PDB entry 6PST | electron microscopy, 3.00 A resolution | chains J and L of the 10 polymer chains in the assembly

[Chain J]
Molecule: DNA-directed RNA polymerase subunit beta'
Organism: Escherichia coli
Notes: EC 2.7.7.6
UniProt: P0A8T7 (RPOC_ECOLI); residue numbers follow UniProt; this construct covers 2-1407
Amino-acid sequence (1430 residues; each row starts with the number of its first residue):
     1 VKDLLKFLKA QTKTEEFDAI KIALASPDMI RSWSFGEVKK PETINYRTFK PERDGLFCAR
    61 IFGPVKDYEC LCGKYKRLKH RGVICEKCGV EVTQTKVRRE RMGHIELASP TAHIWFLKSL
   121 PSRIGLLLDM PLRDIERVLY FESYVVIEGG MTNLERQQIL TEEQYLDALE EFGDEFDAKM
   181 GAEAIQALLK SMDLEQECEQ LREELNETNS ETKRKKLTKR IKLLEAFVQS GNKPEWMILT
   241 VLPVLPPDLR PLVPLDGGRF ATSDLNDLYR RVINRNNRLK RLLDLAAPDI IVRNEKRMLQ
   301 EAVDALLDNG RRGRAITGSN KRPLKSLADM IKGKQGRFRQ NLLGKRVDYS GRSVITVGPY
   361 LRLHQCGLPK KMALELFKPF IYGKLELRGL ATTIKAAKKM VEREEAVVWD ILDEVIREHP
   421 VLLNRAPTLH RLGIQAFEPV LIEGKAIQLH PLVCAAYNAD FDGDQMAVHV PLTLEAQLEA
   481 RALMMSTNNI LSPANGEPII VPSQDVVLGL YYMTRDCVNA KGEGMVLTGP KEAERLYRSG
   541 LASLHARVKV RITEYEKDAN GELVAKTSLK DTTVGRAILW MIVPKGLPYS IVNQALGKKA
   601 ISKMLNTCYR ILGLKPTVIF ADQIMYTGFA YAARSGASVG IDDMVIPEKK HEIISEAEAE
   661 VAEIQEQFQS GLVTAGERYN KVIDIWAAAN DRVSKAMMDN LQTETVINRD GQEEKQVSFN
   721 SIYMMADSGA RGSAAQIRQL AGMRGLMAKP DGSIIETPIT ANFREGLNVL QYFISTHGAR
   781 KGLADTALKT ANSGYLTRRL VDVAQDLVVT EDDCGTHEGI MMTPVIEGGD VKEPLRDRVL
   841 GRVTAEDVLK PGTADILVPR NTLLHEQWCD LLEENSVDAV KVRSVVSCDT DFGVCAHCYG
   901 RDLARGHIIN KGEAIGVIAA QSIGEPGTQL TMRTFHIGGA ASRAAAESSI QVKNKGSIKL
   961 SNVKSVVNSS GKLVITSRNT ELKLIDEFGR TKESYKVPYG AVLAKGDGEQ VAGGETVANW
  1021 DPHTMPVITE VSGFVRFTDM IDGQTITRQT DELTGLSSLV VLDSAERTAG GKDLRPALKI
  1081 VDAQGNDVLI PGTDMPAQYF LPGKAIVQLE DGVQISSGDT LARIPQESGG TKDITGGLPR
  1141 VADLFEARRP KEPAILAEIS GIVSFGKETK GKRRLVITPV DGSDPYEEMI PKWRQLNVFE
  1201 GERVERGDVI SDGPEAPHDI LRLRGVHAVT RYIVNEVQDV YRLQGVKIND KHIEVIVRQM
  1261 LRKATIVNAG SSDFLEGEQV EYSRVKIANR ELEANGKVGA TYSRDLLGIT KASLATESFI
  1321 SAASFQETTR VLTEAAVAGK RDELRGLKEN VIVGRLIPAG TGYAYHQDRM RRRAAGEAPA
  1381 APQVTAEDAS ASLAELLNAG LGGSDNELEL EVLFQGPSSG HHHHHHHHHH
Unresolved in the structure: 1-15, 938-1133, 1376-1430
Differences from the reference sequence: expression tag (1, 1408-1430)
Metal / ion sites: Zn2+ site 1: Cys70, Cys72, Cys85, Cys88; Mg2+: Asp460, Asp462, Asp464; Zn2+ site 2: Cys814, Cys888, Cys895, Cys898
Residues lining bound ligands: chapso (1N7): Gln929, Phe935, Ile937, Leu1243, Gln1244
Curated features (UniProtKB/Swiss-Prot):
  - binding site (Zn(2+)): Cys70, Cys72, Cys85, Cys88, Cys814, Cys888, Cys895, Cys898
  - binding site (Mg(2+)): Asp460, Asp462, Asp464
  - modified residue: Lys983 (N6-acetyllysine)
  - mutagenesis: Gln504 (Q504P: Resistant to antibiotics salinamide A and B), Asn690 (N690D: Resistant to antibiotics salinamide A and B), Met697 (M697V: Resistant to antibiotics salinamide A and B), Ala735 (A735T: Resistant to antibiotics salinamide A and B), Arg738 (R738C/H/P/S: Resistant to antibiotics salinamide A and B), Ala748 (A748E: Resistant to antibiotics salinamide A and B), Pro758 (P758S/T: Resistant to antibiotics salinamide A and B), Phe763 (F763C: Resistant to antibiotics salinamide A and B), Ser775 (S775A: Resistant to antibiotics salinamide A and B), Ala779 (A779T/V: Resistant to antibiotics salinamide A and B), Arg780 (R780C: Resistant to antibiotics salinamide A and B), Gly782 (G782A/C: Resistant to antibiotics salinamide A and B), 1 further mutagenesis entry in UniProt
What the authors report for this chain:
  - binding site for the 85-nt DNA strand: Tyr46, Arg47

[Chain L]
Molecule: RNA polymerase sigma factor RpoD
Organism: Escherichia coli
UniProt: Q0P6L9 (Q0P6L9_ECOLX); numbering as in UniProt (aligned over 1-613)
Amino-acid sequence (616 residues; row label = number of the first residue in the row; numbers below 1 keep their minus sign (Ser-2 is residue -2)):
    -2 SEFMEQNPQS QLKLLVTRGK EQGYLTYAEV NDHLPEDIVD SDQIEDIIQM INDMGIQVME
    58 EAPDADDLML AENTADEDAA EAAAQVLSSV ESEIGRTTDP VRMYMREMGT VELLTREGEI
   118 DIAKRIEDGI NQVQCSVAEY PEAITYLLEQ YDRVEAEEAR LSDLITGFVD PNAEEDLAPT
   178 ATHVGSELSQ EDLDDDEDED EEDGDDDSAD DDNSIDPELA REKFAELRAQ YVVTRDTIKA
   238 KGRSHATAQE EILKLSEVFK QFRLVPKQFD YLVNSMRVMM DRVRTQERLI MKLCVEQCKM
   298 PKKNFITLFT GNETSDTWFN AAIAMNKPWS EKLHDVSEEV HRALQKLQQI EEETGLTIEQ
   358 VKDINRRMSI GEAKARRAKK EMVEANLRLV ISIAKKYTNR GLQFLDLIQE GNIGLMKAVD
   418 KFEYRRGYKF STYATWWIRQ AITRSIADQA RTIRIPVHMI ETINKLNRIS RQMLQEMGRE
   478 PTPEELAERM LMPEDKIRKV LKIAKEPISM ETPIGDDEDS HLGDFIEDTT LELPLDSATT
   538 ESLRAATHDV LAGLTAREAK VLRMRFGIDM NTDYTLEEVG KQFDVTRERI RQIEAKALRK
   598 LRHPSRSEVL RSFLDD
Unresolved in the structure: -2 to 6, 168-211, 237-241
Differences from the reference sequence: expression tag (-2 to 0)
Residues lining bound ligands:
  - chapso (1N7), molecule 1: Ile505, Thr509, Pro510, Ile511, Leu519
  - chapso (1N7), molecule 2: Ile511, Gly512, Asp514, Leu519, Phe522
What the authors report for this chain:
  - binding site for the 85-nt DNA strand: Trp433
  - conformationally variable residues (side-chain flip): Trp433

[Interface between chain J and chain L]
Residue-residue contacts (119):
  Glu42(J) with Arg451(L), salt bridge
  Thr43(J) with Thr449(L), hydrogen bond (side chain-backbone); Ile450(L)
  Ile44(J) with Ile450(L), hydrophobic
  Tyr46(J) with Ile450(L), hydrophobic; Arg451(L); Ile452(L), hydrophobic; Pro453(L); Met456(L); Ile500(L), hydrophobic
  Arg47(J) with Lys496(L)
  Arg77(J) with Asp570(L), salt bridge
  Leu78(J) with Asn568(L)
  Lys79(J) with Asn568(L), hydrogen bond (backbone-side chain); Thr569(L); Asp570(L)
  Leu120(J) with Met47(L), hydrophobic; Asp50(L); Ala76(L), hydrophobic; Ala79(L)
  Pro121(J) with Asp75(L)
  Arg133(J) with Val83(L); Arg93(L)
  Glu136(J) with Arg93(L)
  Arg137(J) with Glu90(L), salt bridge
  Tyr140(J) with Met100(L)
  Glu142(J) with Met100(L); Arg103(L), salt bridge
  Lys216(J) with Glu78(L), salt bridge
  Lys219(J) with Asp75(L), salt bridge
  Leu252(J) with Thr449(L)
  Val253(J) with Met507(L), hydrophobic; Ile523(L), hydrophobic
  Leu255(J) with Ile523(L), hydrophobic
  Gly258(J) with Ala501(L)
  Arg259(J) with Ala501(L); Lys502(L), hydrogen bond (side chain-backbone); Glu503(L); Pro504(L), hydrogen bond (side chain-backbone)
  Phe260(J) with Ile450(L), hydrophobic; Pro504(L); Ile505(L)
  Ala261(J) with Pro504(L); Ile505(L); Met507(L)
  Thr262(J) with Pro504(L); Ile505(L), hydrogen bond (backbone-backbone); Ser506(L); Met507(L), hydrogen bond (backbone-backbone)
  Asp264(J) with Ser506(L), hydrogen bond; Glu508(L)
  Arg270(J) with Thr449(L)
  Arg271(J) with Gln400(L)
  Asn274(J) with Gln446(L)
  Arg275(J) with Gln400(L), hydrogen bond; Asp403(L), salt bridge
  Arg278(J) with Asp403(L); Gln406(L); Glu407(L), salt bridge; Ile410(L); Gln446(L)
  Arg281(J) with Glu407(L), salt bridge; Ile410(L)
  Leu282(J) with Gln406(L); Ile410(L), hydrophobic
  Leu285(J) with Ile410(L), hydrophobic
  Ala287(J) with Met413(L), hydrophobic
  Pro288(J) with Lys377(L)
  Asp289(J) with Lys377(L), salt bridge
  Ile290(J) with Tyr101(L), hydrophobic
  Ile291(J) with Val380(L), hydrophobic; Gln406(L); Asn409(L); Met413(L), hydrophobic
  Asn294(J) with Tyr101(L); Leu402(L); Gln406(L), hydrogen bond
  Glu295(J) with Gln406(L)
  Arg297(J) with Met100(L); Glu104(L), salt bridge
  Met298(J) with Leu402(L), hydrophobic; Asp403(L); Gln406(L)
  Glu301(J) with Pro97(L)
  Arg314(J) with Glu42(L), salt bridge
  Ile316(J) with Gln400(L)
  Arg322(J) with Glu508(L); Pro510(L)
  Lys325(J) with Glu508(L)
  Gln335(J) with Asp516(L), hydrogen bond
  Tyr382(J) with Leu532(L), hydrophobic
  Thr392(J) with Glu605(L); Ser609(L)
  Thr393(J) with Ser609(L); Phe610(L)
  Ile394(J) with Leu532(L), hydrophobic; Ala535(L), hydrophobic; Thr536(L)
  Lys395(J) with Thr536(L)
  Lys398(J) with Leu532(L)
  Tyr795(J) with Leu67(L)
  Arg799(J) with Leu67(L), hydrogen bond (side chain-backbone); Glu69(L), salt bridge
  Arg933(J) with Asp61(L), salt bridge; Asp63(L)
  Thr934(J) with Asp63(L); Met66(L)
  Pro1139(J) with Asp63(L); Met66(L), hydrophobic; Leu67(L), hydrophobic
  Asp1143(J) with Met66(L)
  Arg1148(J) with Leu65(L), hydrogen bond (side chain-backbone); Met66(L), hydrogen bond (side chain-backbone); Ala68(L), hydrogen bond (side chain-backbone)
  Thr1310(J) with Glu69(L); Asn70(L)
  Lys1311(J) with Asp73(L), salt bridge
  Leu1314(J) with Thr71(L)
  Arg1330(J) with Ala72(L)
Interface residues without a listed pair, chain J (78 interface residues in all): Asn45, Arg123, Phe141, Pro251, Ser263, Gly310, Arg312, Gly313, Arg346, Met932, Arg1140, Ala1142
Interface residues without a listed pair, chain L (81 interface residues in all): Asp43, Gln46, Ala80, Val87, Thr95, Asp96, Glu381, Leu384, Ala447, Arg448, Thr509, His518, Asp521, Ser539, Val606, Asp612

[In short]
78 residues of chain J face 81 of chain L across their interface; the contacts include 14 hydrogen bonds and
15 salt bridges. Among the polar pairs are Glu42(J)-Arg451(L), Arg77(J)-Asp570(L) and Arg137(J)-Glu90(L).
Bound to chain J: chapso. The paper reports a binding site for the 85-nt DNA strand at Tyr46(J), Arg47(J) and
Trp433(L); conformational variability at Trp433(L).
Here chain J is DNA-directed RNA polymerase subunit beta' and chain L is RNA polymerase sigma factor RpoD,
both from Escherichia coli. Entry 6PST (Escherichia coli RNA polymerase promoter unwinding intermediate
(TRPi1.5b) with TraR and mutant rpsT P2 promoter) was determined by electron microscopy, deposited together
with 6PSQ, 6PSR, 6PSS, 6PSU, 6PSV and 6PSW.
